3V6H - chains T and B of the 3 polymer chains in the assembly; structure by X-ray diffraction, 2.30 A resolution.

Chain T:
Molecule: 18-nt DNA strand
Sequence (18 nucleotides; each row starts with the number of its first residue):
     1 TCACXGAATCCTTCCCCC
Disordered / not traced: 1-3, 17-18
Modified / non-standard residues: EFG (1-(2-deoxy-2-fluoro-5-O-phosphono-beta-D-arabinofuranosyl)-1H-imidazo[2,1-b]purin-4(5H)-one) at position 5

Chain B:
Name: DNA polymerase IV
Organism: Sulfolobus solfataricus P2
Notes: EC 2.7.7.7
UniProt: Q97W02 (DPO4_SULSO); residues 1-342 here = UniProt positions 1-342
Amino-acid sequence (348 residues; row label = number of the first residue in the row; numbers below 1 keep their minus sign (His-5 is residue -5)):
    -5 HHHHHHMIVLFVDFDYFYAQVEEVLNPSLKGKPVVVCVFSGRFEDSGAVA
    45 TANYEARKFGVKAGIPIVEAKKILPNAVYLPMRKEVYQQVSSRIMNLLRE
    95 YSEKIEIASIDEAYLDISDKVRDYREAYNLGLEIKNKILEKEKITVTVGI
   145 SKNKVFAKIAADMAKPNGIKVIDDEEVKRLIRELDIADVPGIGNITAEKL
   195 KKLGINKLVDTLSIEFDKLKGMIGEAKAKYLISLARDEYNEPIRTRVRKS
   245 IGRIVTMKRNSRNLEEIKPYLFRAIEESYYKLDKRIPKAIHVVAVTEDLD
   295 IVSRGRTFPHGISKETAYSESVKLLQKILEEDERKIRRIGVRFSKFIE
Disordered / not traced: -5 to 0
Construct notes: expression tag (-5 to 0)
Ion coordination: Mg2+ site 1: Asp7, Phe8, Asp105 (together with 2'-deoxycytidine-5'-triphosphate); Mg2+ site 2: Asp7, Asp105, Glu106 (together with 2'-deoxycytidine-5'-triphosphate)
Ligand contacts: 2'-deoxycytidine-5'-triphosphate (DCP): Asp7, Phe8, Asp9, Tyr10, Phe11, Tyr12, Ala44, Thr45, Tyr48, Arg51, Ala57, Gly58, Asp105, Glu106, Lys159
Swiss-Prot annotation at these positions:
  - active site: Glu106
  - binding site (Mg(2+)): Asp7, Asp105
  - site: Tyr12 (Substrate discrimination)
  - mutagenesis: Asp105 to Glu106 (Loss of function)

Chain T / chain B interface:
Residue-residue contacts (33; chain T residue first):
  DC4(T) with Arg36(B), phosphate contact; Leu293(B), base contact; Arg331(B), salt bridge to the phosphate
  EFG_5(T) with Val32(B), base contact; Ser34(B), phosphate contact; Gly41(B), sugar contact; Ala42(B), base contact; Gly58(B), base contact; Arg331(B), salt bridge to the phosphate; Arg332(B), base contact
  DG6(T) with Val32(B), sugar contact; Ser34(B), phosphate contact; Arg247(B), hydrogen bond to the phosphate; Ile248(B), sugar contact; Thr250(B), hydrogen bond to the phosphate; Arg332(B), salt bridge to the phosphate
  DA7(T) with Arg247(B), salt bridge to the phosphate; Ile248(B), hydrogen bond to the phosphate; Lys275(B), salt bridge to the phosphate; Arg336(B), sugar contact
  DA8(T) with Arg242(B), hydrogen bond to the phosphate; Ser244(B), phosphate contact; Ile245(B), phosphate contact; Gly246(B), hydrogen bond to the phosphate; Arg336(B), salt bridge to the phosphate
  DT9(T) with Arg242(B), salt bridge to the phosphate; Lys243(B), hydrogen bond to the phosphate; Ser244(B), hydrogen bond to the phosphate
  DC10(T) with Lys243(B), salt bridge to the phosphate
  DC11(T) with Ala220(B), phosphate contact
  DT12(T) with Gly218(B), phosphate contact; Glu219(B), hydrogen bond to the phosphate; Ala220(B), hydrogen bond to the phosphate
Other interface residues (no listed pair), chain B (23 interface residues in all): Val241

In short:
9 residues of chain T face 23 of chain B across their interface; the contacts include 9 hydrogen bonds and 8
salt bridges. Polar contacts include DG6(T)-Arg247(B), DG6(T)-Thr250(B) and DA7(T)-Ile248(B). Chain B binds
2'-deoxycytidine-5'-triphosphate.
Here chain T is an 18-nt DNA strand and chain B is DNA polymerase IV (Sulfolobus solfataricus P2). Entry 3V6H
(Replication of N2,3-Ethenoguanine by DNA Polymerases) was determined by X-ray diffraction together with 3V6J
and 3V6K from the same study.
